8EVC - chains C and D of the 4 polymer chains in the assembly; structure by electron microscopy, 3.33 A resolution.

# Chain C
Name: Cyclic nucleotide-gated cation channel alpha-3
Organism: Homo sapiens
Reference sequence: Q16281 (CNGA3_HUMAN); residue numbers follow UniProt; this construct covers 151-694
Chain sequence (552 residues; numbered 143 to 694; the number before each row is that of its first residue):
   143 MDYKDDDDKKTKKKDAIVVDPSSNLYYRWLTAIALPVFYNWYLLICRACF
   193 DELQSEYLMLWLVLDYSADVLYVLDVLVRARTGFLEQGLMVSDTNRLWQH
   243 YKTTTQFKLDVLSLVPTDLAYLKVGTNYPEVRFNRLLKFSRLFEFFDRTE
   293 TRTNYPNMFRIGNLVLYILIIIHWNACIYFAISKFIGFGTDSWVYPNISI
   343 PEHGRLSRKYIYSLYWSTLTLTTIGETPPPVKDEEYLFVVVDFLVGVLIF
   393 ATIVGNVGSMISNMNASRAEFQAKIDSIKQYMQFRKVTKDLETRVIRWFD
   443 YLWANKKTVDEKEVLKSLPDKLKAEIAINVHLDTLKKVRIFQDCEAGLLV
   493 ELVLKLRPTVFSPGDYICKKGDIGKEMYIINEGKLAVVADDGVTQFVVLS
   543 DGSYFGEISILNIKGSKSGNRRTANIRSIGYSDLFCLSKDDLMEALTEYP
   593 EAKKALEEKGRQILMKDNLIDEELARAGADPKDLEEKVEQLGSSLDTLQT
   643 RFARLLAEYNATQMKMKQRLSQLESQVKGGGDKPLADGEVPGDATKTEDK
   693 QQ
Unresolved in the structure: 143-158, 260-267, 608-694
Construct notes: initiating methionine (143); expression tag (144-150)
Curated features (UniProtKB/Swiss-Prot):
  - region: Thr365 to Glu368 (Selectivity filter)
  - binding site (3',5'-cyclic GMP): Gly548, Glu549, Ser551, Arg564, Thr565, Asp609
  - site (Central gate): Phe392, Val396
  - glycosylation: Asn339 (N-linked (GalNAc...) asparagine)
  - natural variant: Asp162 (D162V: In ACHM2), Pro163 (P163L: In ACHM2), Trp171 (W171C: In ACHM2), Tyr181 (Y181C: In ACHM2), Asn182 (N182Y: In ACHM2), Leu186 (L186F: In ACHM2), Cys191 (C191Y: In ACHM2), Glu194 (E194K: In ACHM2), Arg223 (R223Q: In ACHM2; R223W: In ACHM2), Thr224 (T224I: Found in patients with cone-rod dystrophy; T224R: In ACHM2), Glu228 (E228K: In ACHM2; uncertain significance), Phe249 (F249S: In ACHM2), 46 further natural variant entries in UniProt
Covalently attached groups: N-acetylglucosamine (NAG) linked to Asn339

# Chain D
Name: Cyclic nucleotide-gated cation channel beta-3
Organism: Homo sapiens
Reference sequence: Q9NQW8 (CNGB3_HUMAN); residues 79-809 here = UniProt positions 79-809
Chain sequence (740 residues; numbered 70 to 809; the number before each row is that of its first residue):
    70 MDYKDDDDKSGDLTTNPDPQNAAEPTGTVPEQKEMDPGKEGPNSPQNKPP
   120 AAPVINEYADAQLHNLVKRMRQRTALYKKKLVEGDLSSPEASPQTAKPTA
   170 VPPVKESDDKPTEHYYRLLWFKVKKMPLTEYLKRIKLPNSIDSYTDRLYL
   220 LWLLLVTLAYNWNCCFIPLRLVFPYQTADNIHYWLIADIICDIIYLYDML
   270 FIQPRLQFVRGGDIIVDSNELRKHYRTSTKFQLDVASIIPFDICYLFFGF
   320 NPMFRANRMLKYTSFFEFNHHLESIMDKAYIYRVIRTTGYLLFILHINAC
   370 VYYWASNYEGIGTTRWVYDGEGNEYLRCYYWAVRTLITIGGLPEPQTLFE
   420 IVFQLLNFFSGVFVFSSLIGQMRDVIGAATANQNYFRACMDDTIAYMNNY
   470 SIPKLVQKRVRTWYEYTWDSQRMLDESDLLKTLPTTVQLALAIDVNFSII
   520 SKVDLFKGCDTQMIYDMLLRLKSVLYLPGDFVCKKGEIGKEMYIIKHGEV
   570 QVLGGPDGTKVLVTLKAGSVFGEISLLAAGGGNRRTANVVAHGFANLLTL
   620 DKKTLQEILVHYPDSERILMKKARVLLKQKAKTAEATPPRKDLALLFPPK
   670 EETPKLFKTLLGGTGKASLARLLKLKREQAAQKKENSEGGEEEGKENEDK
   720 QKENEDKQKENEDKGKENEDKDKGREPEEKPLDRPECTASPIAVEEEPHS
   770 VRRTVLPRGTSRQSLIISMAPSAEGGEEVLTIEVKEKAKQ
Unresolved in the structure: 70-205, 647-809
Construct notes: initiating methionine (70); expression tag (71-78)
Curated features (UniProtKB/Swiss-Prot):
  - region: Thr407 to Gly410 (Selectivity filter)
  - binding site (3',5'-cyclic GMP): Gly591, Glu592, Arg604, Thr605
  - site: Phe434 (Central gate), Ile438 (Central gate), Arg442 (Occludes the pore below the central gate)
  - natural variant: Gly107 (G107R: In ACHM3; uncertain significance), Lys148 (K148E: In ACHM3), Ser156 (S156F: In ACHM3), Glu199 (E199K: In ACHM3; uncertain significance), Pro309 (P309L: In ACHM3), Arg403 (R403Q: Found in macular degeneration; uncertain significance), Ser435 (S435F: In ACHM3), Met466 (M466T: In ACHM3; uncertain significance), Tyr469 (Y469D: In STGD1), Asp494 (D494N: In ACHM3; uncertain significance), Asp513 (D513Y: In ACHM3; uncertain significance), Phe525 (F525N: In ACHM3), 4 further natural variant entries in UniProt
From the paper describing this entry:
  - conformationally variable residues (domain motion, side-chain flip): Arg442, Thr449

# Chain C / chain D interface
Residue-residue contacts - 57 pairs, chain C then chain D:
  Ile310(C) with Phe428(D), hydrophobic; Phe432(D), hydrophobic
  Ile314(C) with Phe428(D), hydrophobic
  Arg347(C) with Leu417(D)
  Ser349(C) with Leu417(D)
  Arg350(C) with Gln415(D), hydrogen bond (side chain-backbone); Leu417(D); Ile420(D)
  Ile353(C) with Leu417(D), hydrophobic; Ile420(D), hydrophobic; Val421(D), hydrophobic
  Leu356(C) with Leu424(D)
  Tyr357(C) with Pro414(D); Ile420(D), hydrophobic; Gln423(D); Leu424(D), hydrophobic
  Thr360(C) with Leu424(D); Phe428(D)
  Leu361(C) with Phe427(D), hydrophobic
  Thr364(C) with Val431(D)
  Ile366(C) with Thr407(D); Phe427(D), hydrophobic
  Glu368(C) with Ile408(D); Gly409(D); Gly410(D), hydrogen bond (side chain-backbone)
  Val396(C) with Ser435(D)
  Gln414(C) with Arg352(D)
  Asp418(C) with Arg352(D), salt bridge
  Ser419(C) with Leu498(D)
  Ile420(C) with Leu502(D), hydrophobic
  Lys421(C) with Glu342(D); Ser343(D)
  Gln422(C) with Asn451(D); Arg491(D)
  Tyr423(C) with Met492(D), hydrophobic; Glu495(D), hydrogen bond; Leu498(D), hydrophobic; Leu499(D)
  Met424(C) with Leu510(D), hydrophobic
  Gln425(C) with Asp346(D)
  Phe426(C) with Ser489(D); Arg491(D)
  Arg427(C) with Gln490(D), hydrogen bond; Met492(D)
  Val429(C) with Asp513(D)
  Thr430(C) with Asp513(D)
  Leu433(C) with Ala509(D), hydrophobic
  Arg439(C) with Tyr213(D)
  Trp440(C) with Pro503(D), hydrophobic; Val506(D), hydrophobic
  Phe441(C) with Leu502(D), hydrophobic
  Tyr443(C) with Val278(D), hydrophobic
  Phe503(C) with Thr505(D)
  Asp514(C) with Gln531(D), hydrogen bond
  Arg563(C) with Tyr631(D), hydrogen bond
  Gly572(C) with Gly281(D)
  Tyr573(C) with Gly281(D), hydrogen bond (backbone-backbone)
Also at the interface, not in a pair above, chain C (51 interface residues in all): Tyr354, Phe392, Val399, Ile403, Ser404, Lys416, Thr435, Val437, Asp442, Asp507, Ile515, Glu524, Gly525, Lys526
Also at the interface, not in a pair above, chain D (51 interface residues in all): Thr214, Gly280, Asp282, His339, Met345, Glu413, Thr416, Ser436, Asp443, Asp488, Thr501

# In short
Chain C and chain D each contribute 51 residues to their interface; the contacts include 7 hydrogen bonds and
1 salt bridge. Among the polar pairs are Asp418(C)-Arg352(D), Arg350(C)-Gln415(D) and Glu368(C)-Gly410(D). The
paper reports conformational variability at Arg442(D) and Thr449(D).
Chain C is Cyclic nucleotide-gated cation channel alpha-3 and chain D is Cyclic nucleotide-gated cation
channel beta-3, both from Homo sapiens; the structure, Cryo-EM structure of cGMP bound truncated human
CNGA3/CNGB3 channel in lipid nanodisc, open state, was determined by electron microscopy together with 8ETP,
8EU3, 8EUC, 8EV8, 8EV9, 8EVA and 8EVB from the same study.
